Entry 2A10 (X-ray diffraction, 1.80 A resolution); this record covers chains E and F of the 6 polymer chains in the assembly.

[Chain E (and F)]
Name: Carbon dioxide concentrating mechanism protein ccmK homolog 4
Organism: Synechocystis sp
Notes: chain F of this document is another copy of the same molecule, construct and numbering; everything in this record applies to it too
UniProt: P73407 (CCMK4_SYNY3); residues 2-112 here correspond to UniProt positions 1-111 (UniProt number = residue number - 1)
Chain sequence (125 residues; row label = number of the first residue in the row):
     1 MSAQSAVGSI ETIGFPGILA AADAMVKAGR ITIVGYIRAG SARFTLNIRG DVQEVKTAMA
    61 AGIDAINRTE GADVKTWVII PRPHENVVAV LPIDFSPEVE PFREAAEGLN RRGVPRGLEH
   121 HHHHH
Unresolved in the structure: 1-3, 106-125 (chain F: 106-125)
Construct notes: initiating methionine (1); expression tag (113-125)

[Chain E / chain F interface]
Pairs across the interface (56; chain E residue first):
  G14(E) - E11(F)
  G14(E) - R43(F)
  F15(E) - S9(F)
  F15(E) - E11(F)  hydrogen bond (backbone-side chain)
  F15(E) - I37(F)  hydrophobic
  F15(E) - T45(F)
  F15(E) - N47(F)
  F15(E) - P92(F)
  P16(E) - S9(F)
  P16(E) - E11(F)
  P16(E) - T76(F)
  P16(E) - W77(F)
  P16(E) - V78(F)
  L19(E) - S9(F)
  L19(E) - V78(F)  hydrophobic
  L19(E) - I80(F)  hydrophobic
  L19(E) - V87(F)  hydrophobic
  L19(E) - L91(F)  hydrophobic
  A20(E) - I80(F)  hydrophobic
  A22(E) - V87(F)
  A22(E) - L91(F)  hydrophobic
  D23(E) - I80(F)
  D23(E) - R82(F)
  D23(E) - P83(F)
  D23(E) - H84(F)  hydrogen bond (side chain-backbone)
  D23(E) - V87(F)
  V26(E) - H84(F)
  K27(E) - R82(F)  hydrogen bond (side chain-backbone)
  T32(E) - N86(F)
  I33(E) - N86(F)  hydrogen bond (backbone-side chain)
  I33(E) - V87(F)  hydrophobic
  I33(E) - V90(F)
  G35(E) - V90(F)
  Y36(E) - V90(F)
  Y36(E) - L91(F)  hydrophobic
  Y36(E) - P92(F)
  R38(E) - R38(F)  hydrogen bond (side chain-backbone)
  R38(E) - A39(F)
  S41(E) - S41(F)
  A42(E) - E11(F)
  A42(E) - A39(F)  hydrogen bond (backbone-backbone)
  A42(E) - G40(F)
  A42(E) - R43(F)
  F44(E) - A39(F)  hydrophobic
  T69(E) - W77(F)
  T69(E) - V78(F)
  E70(E) - T76(F)  hydrogen bond (backbone-side chain)
  E70(E) - W77(F)  hydrogen bond (backbone-backbone)
  G71(E) - K75(F)
  G71(E) - T76(F)
  A72(E) - T76(F)
  V99(E) - N86(F)
  V99(E) - V90(F)  hydrophobic
  F102(E) - E85(F)
  F102(E) - N86(F)
  F102(E) - A89(F)  hydrophobic
Other interface residues (no listed pair), chain E (28 interface residues in all): I13, I18, I31, L46, E98
Other interface residues (no listed pair), chain F (28 interface residues in all): V7, I10, I93

[In short]
Chain E and chain F each contribute 28 residues to their interface; the contacts include 8 hydrogen bonds.
Polar contacts include F15(E)-E11(F), D23(E)-H84(F) and K27(E)-R82(F).
Both chains are Carbon dioxide concentrating mechanism protein ccmK homolog 4 (Synechocystis sp). Entry 2A10
(carboxysome shell protein ccmK4) was determined by X-ray diffraction (same publication as 2A18 and 2A1B).
